5T4Q - chains C and L of the 22 polymer chains in the assembly; structure by electron microscopy, 8.53 A resolution (very low resolution: no residue pairs are listed; an interface is given only as per-side residue counts).

== Chain C ==
Name: ATP synthase subunit alpha
From: Escherichia coli
Notes: EC 3.6.3.14
UniProt: B7MGF4 (ATPA_ECO45); residues 1-513 here = UniProt positions 1-513
Sequence (513 residues; numbered 1 to 513; the number before each row is that of its first residue):
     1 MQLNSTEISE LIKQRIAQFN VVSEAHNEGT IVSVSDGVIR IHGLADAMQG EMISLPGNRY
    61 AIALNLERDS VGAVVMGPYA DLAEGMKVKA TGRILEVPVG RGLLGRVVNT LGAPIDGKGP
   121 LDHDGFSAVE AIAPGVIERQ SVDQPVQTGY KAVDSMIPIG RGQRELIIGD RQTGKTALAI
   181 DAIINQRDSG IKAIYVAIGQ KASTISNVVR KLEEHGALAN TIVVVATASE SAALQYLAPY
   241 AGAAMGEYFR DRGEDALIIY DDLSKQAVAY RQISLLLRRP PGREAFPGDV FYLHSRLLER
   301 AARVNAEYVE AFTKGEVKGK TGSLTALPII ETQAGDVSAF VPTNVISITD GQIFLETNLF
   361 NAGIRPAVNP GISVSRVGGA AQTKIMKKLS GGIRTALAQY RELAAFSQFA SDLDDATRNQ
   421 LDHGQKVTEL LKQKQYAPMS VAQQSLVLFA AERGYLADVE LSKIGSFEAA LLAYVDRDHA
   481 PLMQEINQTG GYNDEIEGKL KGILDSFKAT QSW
Disordered / not traced: 1-3, 512-513
Differences from the reference sequence: conflict A47 (Cys in B7MGF4), A90 (Cys in B7MGF4), A193 (Cys in B7MGF4), A243 (Cys in B7MGF4), N419 (Lys in B7MGF4)
Ligand contacts: ATP (adenosine-5'-triphosphate): R171, Q172, T173, G174, K175, T176, A177, L178, I364, R365, A367, Q435
Curated features (UniProtKB/Swiss-Prot):
  - binding site (ATP): G169 to T176
  - site: S373 (Required for activity)

== Chain L ==
Name: ATP synthase subunit delta
From: Escherichia coli
UniProt: B7MGF5 (ATPD_ECO45); residues 0-176 here correspond to UniProt positions 1-177 (UniProt number = residue number + 1)
Sequence (177 residues; row label = number of the first residue in the row; numbering starts at 0):
     0 MSEFITVARP YAKAAFDFAV EHQSVERWQD MLAFAAEVTK NEQMAELLSG ALAPETLAES
    60 FIAVAGEQLD ENGQNLIRVM AENGRLNALP DVLEQFIHLR AVSEATAEVD VISAAALSEQ
   120 QLAKISAAME KRLSRKVKLN AKIDKSVMAG VIIRAGDMVI DGSVRGRLER LADVLQS
Disordered / not traced: 0-1, 162-176
Differences from the reference sequence: conflict A64 (Cys65 in B7MGF5), A140 (Cys141 in B7MGF5)

== Chain C / chain L interface ==
At this resolution (9 A) residue pairs are not listed: 11 residues of chain C and 11 of chain L lie at the interface.

== Summary ==
Chain C and chain L each contribute 11 residues to their interface. Ligands of chain C: ATP. From UniProt: 8
ATP-binding residues on chain C.
Chain C is ATP synthase subunit alpha and chain L is ATP synthase subunit delta, both from Escherichia coli;
the structure, Autoinhibited E. coli ATP synthase state 3, was determined by electron microscopy together with
5T4O and 5T4P from the same study.
